PDB entry 2VHV | X-ray diffraction, 2.80 A resolution | chains A and B

== Chain A (and B) ==
Molecule: Alanine dehydrogenase
Source organism: Mycobacterium tuberculosis
Notes: EC 1.4.1.1; chain B of this document is another copy of the same molecule, construct and numbering; everything in this record applies to it too
UniProtKB: P30234 (DHA_MYCTU); numbering as in UniProt (aligned over 1-371)
Sequence (377 residues; numbered 1 to 377; the number before each row is that of its first residue):
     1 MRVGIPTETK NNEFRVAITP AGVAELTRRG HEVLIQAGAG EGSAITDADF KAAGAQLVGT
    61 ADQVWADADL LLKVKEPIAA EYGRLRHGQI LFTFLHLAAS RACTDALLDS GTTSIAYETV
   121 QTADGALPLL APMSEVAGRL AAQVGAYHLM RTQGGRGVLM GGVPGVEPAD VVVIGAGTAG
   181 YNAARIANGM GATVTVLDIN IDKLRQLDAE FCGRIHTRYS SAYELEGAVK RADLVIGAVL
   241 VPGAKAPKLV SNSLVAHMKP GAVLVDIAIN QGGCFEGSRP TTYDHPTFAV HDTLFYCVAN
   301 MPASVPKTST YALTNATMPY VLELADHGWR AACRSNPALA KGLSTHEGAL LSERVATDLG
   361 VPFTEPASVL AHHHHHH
Unresolved in the structure: 372-377
Differences from the reference sequence: engineered mutation Asn270 (Asp in P30234)
Small-molecule neighbours: NADH (NAI; 1,4-dihydronicotinamide adenine dinucleotide): Leu130, Met133, Ser134, Ala137, Ile174, Gly175, Ala176, Gly177, Thr178, Ala179, Gly180, Asp198, Ile199, Asn200, Lys203, Ser220, Ala238, Val239, Leu240, Pro247, Leu249, Ile267, Ala268, Ile269, Asn270, Gln271, Val298, Ala299, Asn300, Met301, Pro302
Reported in the primary citation:
  - catalytic residues: His96
  - mutagenesis - H96A: abolished catalytic activity
  - catalytic residues: Lys75 (proposed by the authors, not directly observed)

== Interface between chain A and chain B ==
Pairs across the interface - 77 pairs, chain A then chain B:
  Asn12(A) with Thr152(B)
  Phe14(A) with Arg151(B)
  Glu135(A) with Val163(B); Pro164(B)
  Val136(A) with Val163(B), hydrophobic
  Arg139(A) with Gly161(B), hydrogen bond (side chain-backbone); Gly162(B), hydrogen bond (side chain-backbone); Val163(B)
  Leu140(A) with Met150(B), hydrophobic; Leu159(B), hydrophobic
  Gln143(A) with Ala146(B); Met150(B); Leu159(B); Met190(B)
  Val144(A) with Tyr147(B), hydrophobic; Met150(B), hydrophobic
  Ala146(A) with Gln143(B)
  Tyr147(A) with Tyr147(B), hydrophobic; His148(B)
  His148(A) with Tyr147(B), hydrogen bond
  Met150(A) with Leu140(B), hydrophobic; Gln143(B); Tyr283(B); Ser304(B)
  Arg151(A) with Phe14(B); Ser304(B), hydrogen bond (backbone-backbone)
  Thr152(A) with Asn12(B); Phe14(B); Tyr283(B); Ser304(B)
  Arg156(A) with Lys307(B), hydrogen bond (backbone-side chain)
  Gly157(A) with Ser304(B); Val305(B); Pro306(B); Lys307(B), hydrogen bond (backbone-backbone); Thr308(B)
  Val158(A) with Val305(B); Lys307(B); Thr308(B)
  Leu159(A) with Leu140(B), hydrophobic; Gln143(B); Val305(B); Thr308(B), hydrogen bond (backbone-side chain)
  Gly161(A) with Arg139(B), hydrogen bond (backbone-side chain)
  Gly162(A) with Arg139(B), hydrogen bond (backbone-side chain)
  Val163(A) with Val136(B), hydrophobic; Arg139(B); Ala312(B), hydrophobic
  Pro164(A) with Glu135(B)
  Val166(A) with Thr308(B); Ala312(B); Asn315(B)
  Ile186(A) with Met190(B)
  Gly189(A) with Gly189(B)
  Met190(A) with Gln143(B); Ile186(B); Met190(B), hydrophobic
  Tyr283(A) with Met150(B); Thr152(B)
  Ser304(A) with Met150(B); Arg151(B), hydrogen bond (backbone-backbone); Thr152(B); Gly157(B)
  Val305(A) with Gly157(B); Val158(B); Leu159(B)
  Pro306(A) with Arg151(B); Gly157(B)
  Lys307(A) with Arg156(B); Gly157(B), hydrogen bond (backbone-backbone)
  Thr308(A) with Gly157(B); Val158(B); Leu159(B), hydrogen bond (side chain-backbone); Val166(B)
  Ala312(A) with Val163(B), hydrophobic; Val166(B)
  Asn315(A) with Val166(B)
Also at the interface, not in a pair above, chain A (38 interface residues in all): Met160, Gly165, Arg185, Tyr311
Also at the interface, not in a pair above, chain B (38 interface residues in all): Gly42, Val144, Met160, Gly165, Tyr311

== In short ==
The chain A/chain B interface involves 38 residues from each chain, with 12 hydrogen bonds. Polar contacts
include Arg139(A)-Gly161(B), Arg139(A)-Gly162(B) and His148(A)-Tyr147(B). Ligands of chain A: NADH. The paper
reports catalytic residues His96(A) and Lys75(A); H96A of chain A abolishes catalytic activity.
Chain A and chain B are both Alanine dehydrogenase (Mycobacterium tuberculosis); the structure, Crystal
structure of the D270A mutant of L-alanine dehydrogenase from Mycobacterium tuberculosis in complex with NADH,
was determined by X-ray diffraction (same publication as 2VHW, 2VHX, 2VHY and 2VHZ).
